PDB entry 9E07 | electron microscopy, 3.40 A resolution | chains C and E of the 6 polymer chains in the assembly

[Chain C (and E)]
Name: Sec-independent protein translocase protein TatC
Organism: Nitratifractor salsuginis
Notes: chain E of this document is another copy of the same molecule, construct and numbering; everything in this record applies to it too
UniProt: E6X1G9 (E6X1G9_NITSE); residue numbers follow UniProt; this construct covers 1-374
Chain sequence (382 residues; row label = number of the first residue in the row):
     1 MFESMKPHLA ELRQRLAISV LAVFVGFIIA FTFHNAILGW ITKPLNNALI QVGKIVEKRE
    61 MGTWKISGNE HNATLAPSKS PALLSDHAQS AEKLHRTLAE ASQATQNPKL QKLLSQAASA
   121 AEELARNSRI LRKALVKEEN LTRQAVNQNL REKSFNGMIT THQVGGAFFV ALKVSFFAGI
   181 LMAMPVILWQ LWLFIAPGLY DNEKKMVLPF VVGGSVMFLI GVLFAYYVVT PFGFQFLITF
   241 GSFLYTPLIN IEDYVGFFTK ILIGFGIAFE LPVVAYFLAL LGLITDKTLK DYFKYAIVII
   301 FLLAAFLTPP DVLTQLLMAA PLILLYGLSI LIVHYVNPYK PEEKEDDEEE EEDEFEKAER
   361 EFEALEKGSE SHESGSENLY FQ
Disordered / not traced: 1-3, 61-155, 335-382
Sequence notes: expression tag (375-382)

[Interface between chain C and chain E]
Residue-residue contacts (32; chain C residue first):
  F27(C) with L313(E), hydrophobic
  H34(C) with F240(E)
  L38(C) with Y245(E)
  I159(C) with Y245(E); T246(E), hydrogen bond (backbone-backbone)
  T160(C) with T246(E)
  T161(C) with T246(E), hydrogen bond (backbone-backbone); P247(E); L248(E), hydrogen bond (backbone-backbone); I249(E)
  H162(C) with L248(E); I249(E); N250(E); D253(E), salt bridge
  Q163(C) with I249(E); D253(E), hydrogen bond
  V164(C) with L45(E), hydrophobic; L237(E); I238(E), hydrophobic; I249(E), hydrophobic; Y254(E), hydrophobic
  G165(C) with L237(E)
  A167(C) with G241(E)
  F168(C) with L237(E), hydrophobic; F240(E), hydrophobic
  F169(C) with T314(E)
  A171(C) with F240(E), hydrophobic
  L172(C) with L313(E); L317(E), hydrophobic
  K173(C) with L313(E)
  L248(C) with L248(E), hydrophobic
  I251(C) with Y245(E), hydrophobic
Other interface residues (no listed pair), chain C (22 interface residues in all): F31, N35, M158, F176
Other interface residues (no listed pair), chain E (23 interface residues in all): F234, F236, L244, F257, D311, V312, L316

[Overview]
Chain C and chain E form an interface of 22 and 23 residues respectively; the contacts include 4 hydrogen
bonds and 1 salt bridge. Among the polar pairs are H162(C)-D253(E), Q163(C)-D253(E) and I159(C)-T246(E).
Chain C and chain E are both Sec-independent protein translocase protein TatC (Nitratifractor salsuginis); the
structure, Cryo-EM structure of a TatAC complex from Nitratifractor salsuginis, was determined by electron
microscopy.
